PDB entry 8RED | electron microscopy, 3.90 A resolution | chains A and C of the 9 polymer chains in the assembly

Chain A:
Protein: DNA-directed RNA polymerase subunit alpha
Source organism: Escherichia coli K-12
Notes: EC 2.7.7.6
Reference sequence: P0A7Z4 (RPOA_ECOLI); residue numbers follow UniProt; this construct covers 4-324
Sequence (321 residues; row label = number of the first residue in the row):
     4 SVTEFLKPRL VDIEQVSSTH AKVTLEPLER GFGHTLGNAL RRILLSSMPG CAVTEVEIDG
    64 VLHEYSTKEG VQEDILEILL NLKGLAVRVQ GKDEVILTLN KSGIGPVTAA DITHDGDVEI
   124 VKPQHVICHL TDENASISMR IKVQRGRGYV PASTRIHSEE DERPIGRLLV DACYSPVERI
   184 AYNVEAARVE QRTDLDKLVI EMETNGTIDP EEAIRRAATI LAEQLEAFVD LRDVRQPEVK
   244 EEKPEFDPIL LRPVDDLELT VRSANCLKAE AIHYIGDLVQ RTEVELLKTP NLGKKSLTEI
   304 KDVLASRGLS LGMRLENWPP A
Disordered / not traced: 4-6, 238-247
Swiss-Prot annotation at these positions:
  - region: Glu-162 to Glu-165 (Required for interaction with Crp at class II promoters)
  - modified residue: Arg-265 (ADP-ribosylarginine), Lys-297 (N6-acetyllysine), Lys-298 (N6-acetyllysine)
  - mutagenesis: Arg-45 (R45C: In rpoA112; temperature-sensitive, blocks RNA polymerase assembly), Glu-162 to Glu-165 (5-fold decrease in CRP-class II promoter-dependent transcription), Glu-165 (E165K: 5-fold decrease in CRP-class II promoter-dependent transcription), Arg-191 (R191C: In rpoA101; temperature-sensitive)

Chain C:
Protein: DNA-directed RNA polymerase subunit beta
Source organism: Escherichia coli K-12
Reference sequence: P0A8V2 (RPOB_ECOLI); residues 1-1341 here = UniProt positions 1-1341
Sequence (1341 residues; row label = number of the first residue in the row):
     1 MVYSYTEKKR IRKDFGKRPQ VLDVPYLLSI QLDSFQKFIE QDPEGQYGLE AAFRSVFPIQ
    61 SYSGNSELQY VSYRLGEPVF DVQECQIRGV TYSAPLRVKL RLVIYEREAP EGTVKDIKEQ
   121 EVYMGEIPLM TDNGTFVING TERVIVSQLH RSPGVFFDSD KGKTHSSGKV LYNARIIPYR
   181 GSWLDFEFDP KDNLFVRIDR RRKLPATIIL RALNYTTEQI LDLFFEKVIF EIRDNKLQME
   241 LVPERLRGET ASFDIEANGK VYVEKGRRIT ARHIRQLEKD DVKLIEVPVE YIAGKVVAKD
   301 YIDESTGELI CAANMELSLD LLAKLSQSGH KRIETLFTND LDHGPYISET LRVDPTNDRL
   361 SALVEIYRMM RPGEPPTREA AESLFENLFF SEDRYDLSAV GRMKFNRSLL REEIEGSGIL
   421 SKDDIIDVMK KLIDIRNGKG EVDDIDHLGN RRIRSVGEMA ENQFRVGLVR VERAVKERLS
   481 LGDLDTLMPQ DMINAKPISA AVKEFFGSSQ LSQFMDQNNP LSEITHKRRI SALGPGGLTR
   541 ERAGFEVRDV HPTHYGRVCP IETPEGPNIG LINSLSVYAQ TNEYGFLETP YRKVTDGVVT
   601 DEIHYLSAIE EGNYVIAQAN SNLDEEGHFV EDLVTCRSKG ESSLFSRDQV DYMDVSTQQV
   661 VSVGASLIPF LEHDDANRAL MGANMQRQAV PTLRADKPLV GTGMERAVAV DSGVTAVAKR
   721 GGVVQYVDAS RIVIKVNEDE MYPGEAGIDI YNLTKYTRSN QNTCINQMPC VSLGEPVERG
   781 DVLADGPSTD LGELALGQNM RVAFMPWNGY NFEDSILVSE RVVQEDRFTT IHIQELACVS
   841 RDTKLGPEEI TADIPNVGEA ALSKLDESGI VYIGAEVTGG DILVGKVTPK GETQLTPEEK
   901 LLRAIFGEKA SDVKDSSLRV PNGVSGTVID VQVFTRDGVE KDKRALEIEE MQLKQAKKDL
   961 SEELQILEAG LFSRIRAVLV AGGVEAEKLD KLPRDRWLEL GLTDEEKQNQ LEQLAEQYDE
  1021 LKHEFEKKLE AKRRKITQGD DLAPGVLKIV KVYLAVKRRI QPGDKMAGRH GNKGVISKIN
  1081 PIEDMPYDEN GTPVDIVLNP LGVPSRMNIG QILETHLGMA AKGIGDKINA MLKQQQEVAK
  1141 LREFIQRAYD LGADVRQKVD LSTFSDEEVM RLAENLRKGM PIATPVFDGA KEAEIKELLK
  1201 LGDLPTSGQI RLYDGRTGEQ FERPVTVGYM YMLKLNHLVD DKMHARSTGS YSLVTQQPLG
  1261 GKAQFGGQRF GEMEVWALEA YGAAYTLQEM LTVKSDDVNG RTKMYKNIVD GNHQMEPGMP
  1321 ESFNVLLKEI RSLGINIELE D
Swiss-Prot annotation at these positions:
  - modified residue (N6-acetyllysine): Lys-1022, Lys-1200
  - mutagenesis: Ile-561 (I561S: Resistant to antibiotics salinamide A and B), Ile-569 (I569S: Resistant to antibiotics salinamide A and B), Ala-665 (A665E: Resistant to antibiotics salinamide A and B), Asp-675 (D675A/G: Resistant to antibiotics salinamide A and B), Asn-677 (N677H/K: Resistant to antibiotics salinamide A and B), Leu-680 (L680M: Resistant to antibiotics salinamide A and B), Glu-813 (E813K: Disrupts the enzyme's active center)

Interface between chain A and chain C:
Pairs across the interface (55):
  Asn-41(A) / Gly-1215(C)
  Asn-41(A) / Arg-1216(C)  hydrogen bond (side chain-backbone)
  Asn-41(A) / Gly-1218(C)
  Arg-44(A) / Tyr-1087(C)
  Arg-44(A) / Gly-1091(C)  hydrogen bond (side chain-backbone)
  Arg-45(A) / Glu-1083(C)
  Arg-45(A) / Asp-1084(C)  salt bridge
  Arg-45(A) / Gly-1215(C)
  Arg-45(A) / Arg-1216(C)
  Ser-49(A) / Glu-1083(C)
  Leu-65(A) / Ile-873(C)
  Leu-65(A) / Gly-874(C)
  His-66(A) / Ile-873(C)
  His-66(A) / Gly-874(C)
  His-66(A) / Ile-929(C)
  Glu-67(A) / Lys-1057(C)  salt bridge
  Tyr-68(A) / Tyr-756(C)
  Tyr-68(A) / Ile-929(C)  hydrophobic
  Tyr-68(A) / Ala-1055(C)  hydrophobic
  Tyr-68(A) / Lys-1057(C)  hydrogen bond
  Thr-70(A) / Lys-755(C)
  Glu-72(A) / Lys-958(C)  salt bridge
  Gly-73(A) / Asp-728(C)
  Val-74(A) / Asp-728(C)
  Val-74(A) / Ala-729(C)  hydrogen bond (backbone-backbone)
  Gln-75(A) / Val-727(C)
  Gln-75(A) / Ala-729(C)
  Gln-75(A) / Val-771(C)  hydrogen bond (side chain-backbone)
  Gln-75(A) / Ser-772(C)
  Asp-77(A) / Ala-729(C)
  Asp-77(A) / Lys-755(C)  salt bridge
  Asp-77(A) / Tyr-756(C)  hydrogen bond
  Asp-77(A) / Asn-766(C)
  Leu-79(A) / Ile-831(C)  hydrophobic
  Leu-83(A) / Arg-694(C)
  Lys-86(A) / Gln-824(C)  hydrogen bond (side chain-backbone)
  Lys-86(A) / Asp-826(C)  salt bridge
  Thr-134(A) / Val-727(C)  hydrogen bond (side chain-backbone)
  Thr-134(A) / Leu-773(C)
  Tyr-152(A) / Val-823(C)
  Tyr-152(A) / Gln-824(C)
  Tyr-152(A) / Arg-1059(C)  hydrogen bond
  Arg-166(A) / Glu-876(C)  salt bridge
  Ile-168(A) / Gly-874(C)
  Ile-168(A) / Ala-875(C)  hydrophobic
  Asp-174(A) / Asp-826(C)
  Glu-181(A) / Arg-821(C)  salt bridge
  Arg-182(A) / Asn-1090(C)  hydrogen bond (side chain-backbone)
  Arg-182(A) / Thr-1092(C)
  Ile-183(A) / Gly-1091(C)
  Ala-184(A) / Asn-1090(C)
  Ala-184(A) / Gly-1091(C)
  Tyr-185(A) / Tyr-1087(C)  hydrogen bond
  Tyr-185(A) / Gly-1218(C)
  Arg-317(A) / Asp-1310(C)  salt bridge
Interface residues without a listed pair, chain A (36 interface residues in all): Leu-48, Ser-69, Lys-71, Glu-76, Glu-80, Asp-135, Pro-154, Glu-162
Interface residues without a listed pair, chain C (45 interface residues in all): Leu-693, Tyr-726, Ser-730, Met-768, Tyr-872, Thr-927, Val-928, Ile-1082, Glu-1089, Thr-1217, Val-1309

Summary:
Chain A and chain C form an interface of 36 and 45 residues respectively; the contacts include 11 hydrogen
bonds and 8 salt bridges. Polar contacts include Arg-45(A)/Asp-1084(C), Glu-67(A)/Lys-1057(C) and
Glu-72(A)/Lys-958(C). From UniProt: 6 mutagenesis sites on chain A; 7 mutagenesis sites on chain C.
Here chain A is DNA-directed RNA polymerase subunit alpha and chain C is DNA-directed RNA polymerase subunit
beta, both from Escherichia coli K-12. Entry 8RED (Cryo-EM structure of bacterial RNA polymerase-sigma54
initial transcribing complex - 8nt complex) was determined by electron microscopy, deposited together with
8RE4, 8REA, 8REB, 8REC and 8REE.
